4QWL - chains O and P of the 28 polymer chains in the assembly; structure by X-ray diffraction, 2.60 A resolution.

# Chain O
Molecule: Proteasome subunit alpha type-2
Source organism: Saccharomyces cerevisiae
Notes: engineered mutation(s): A50V
Reference sequence: P23639 (PSA2_YEAST); residue numbers follow UniProt; this construct covers 1-250
Chain sequence (250 residues; each row starts with the number of its first residue):
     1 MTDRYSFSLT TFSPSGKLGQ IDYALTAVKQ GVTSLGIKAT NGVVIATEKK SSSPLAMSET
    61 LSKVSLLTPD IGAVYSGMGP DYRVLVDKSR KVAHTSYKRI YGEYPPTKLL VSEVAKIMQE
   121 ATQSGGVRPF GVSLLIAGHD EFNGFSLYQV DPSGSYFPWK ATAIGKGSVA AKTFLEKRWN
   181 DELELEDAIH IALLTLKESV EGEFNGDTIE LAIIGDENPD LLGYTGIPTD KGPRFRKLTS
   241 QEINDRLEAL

# Chain P
Molecule: Proteasome subunit alpha type-3
Source organism: Saccharomyces cerevisiae
Reference sequence: P23638 (PSA3_YEAST); residues 0-257 here correspond to UniProt positions 1-258 (UniProt number = residue number + 1)
Chain sequence (258 residues; each row starts with the number of its first residue; numbering starts at 0):
     0 MGSRRYDSRT TIFSPEGRLY QVEYALESIS HAGTAIGIMA SDGIVLAAER KVTSTLLEQD
    60 TSTEKLYKLN DKIAVAVAGL TADAEILINT ARIHAQNYLK TYNEDIPVEI LVRRLSDIKQ
   120 GYTQHGGLRP FGVSFIYAGY DDRYGYQLYT SNPSGNYTGW KAISVGANTS AAQTLLQMDY
   180 KDDMKVDDAI ELALKTLSKT TDSSALTYDR LEFATIRKGA NDGEVYQKIF KPQEIKDILV
   240 KTGITKKDED EEADEDMK
Disordered / not traced: 0, 245-257

# Chain O / chain P interface
Pairs across the interface (58):
  Arg-4(O) / Ser-2(P)  hydrogen bond (backbone-side chain)
  Tyr-5(O) / Ser-2(P)
  Tyr-5(O) / Tyr-5(P)
  Ser-6(O) / Gly-125(P)
  Ser-6(O) / Leu-127(P)
  Phe-7(O) / Ser-2(P)
  Phe-7(O) / Tyr-5(P)
  Phe-7(O) / Asp-6(P)
  Phe-7(O) / Gly-126(P)
  Ser-8(O) / Gly-126(P)  hydrogen bond (backbone-backbone)
  Ser-8(O) / Leu-127(P)
  Ser-8(O) / Arg-128(P)  hydrogen bond (side chain-backbone)
  Thr-10(O) / Arg-128(P)
  Thr-11(O) / Ser-7(P)
  Thr-11(O) / Thr-9(P)
  Thr-11(O) / Gln-20(P)
  Phe-12(O) / Gln-20(P)
  Phe-12(O) / Tyr-23(P)
  Phe-12(O) / Ala-24(P)  hydrophobic
  Phe-12(O) / Ser-27(P)
  Phe-12(O) / Arg-128(P)
  Phe-12(O) / Pro-129(P)
  Phe-12(O) / Gly-131(P)
  Ser-13(O) / Tyr-23(P)
  Pro-14(O) / Tyr-23(P)  hydrophobic
  Pro-14(O) / Glu-26(P)
  Ser-15(O) / Glu-26(P)
  Ser-15(O) / His-30(P)
  Gly-16(O) / Tyr-23(P)
  Gly-16(O) / Ser-27(P)  hydrogen bond (backbone-side chain)
  Lys-38(O) / Glu-57(P)  salt bridge
  Ser-112(O) / Glu-84(P)
  Lys-116(O) / Ile-85(P)
  Gln-119(O) / Ala-81(P)
  Gln-119(O) / Asp-82(P)  hydrogen bond
  Gln-119(O) / Ile-85(P)
  Gln-119(O) / Arg-128(P)
  Thr-122(O) / Arg-128(P)  hydrogen bond (backbone-side chain)
  Gln-123(O) / Tyr-121(P)
  Gln-123(O) / Leu-127(P)
  Gln-123(O) / Arg-128(P)  hydrogen bond (side chain-backbone)
  Gln-123(O) / Phe-130(P)
  Ser-153(O) / Ala-81(P)
  Gly-154(O) / Ala-81(P)
  Tyr-156(O) / Glu-84(P)  hydrogen bond
  Phe-157(O) / Leu-56(P)  hydrophobic
  Pro-158(O) / Leu-56(P)
  Pro-158(O) / Glu-57(P)  hydrogen bond (backbone-backbone)
  Pro-158(O) / Thr-60(P)
  Pro-158(O) / Ser-61(P)
  Trp-159(O) / Ser-53(P)
  Trp-159(O) / Leu-55(P)
  Trp-159(O) / Leu-56(P)
  Lys-160(O) / Thr-54(P)
  Lys-160(O) / Leu-55(P)  hydrogen bond (backbone-backbone)
  Lys-160(O) / Glu-57(P)
  Ala-161(O) / Leu-55(P)
  Glu-176(O) / Thr-54(P)
Other interface residues (no listed pair), chain O (34 interface residues in all): Leu-18, Ser-124, Gly-125, Tyr-148, Ser-155, Leu-175, Trp-179
Other interface residues (no listed pair), chain P (32 interface residues in all): Leu-79, Thr-80

# Overview
34 residues of chain O and 32 residues of chain P are in contact; the contacts include 10 hydrogen bonds and 1
salt bridge. Polar pairs include Lys-38(O)/Glu-57(P), Arg-4(O)/Ser-2(P) and Ser-8(O)/Arg-128(P).
Chain O is Proteasome subunit alpha type-2 and chain P is Proteasome subunit alpha type-3, both from
Saccharomyces cerevisiae; the structure, yCP beta5-A50V mutant in complex with carfilzomib, was determined by
X-ray diffraction, deposited together with 4QUX, 4QUY, 4QV0, 4QV1, 4QV3, 4QV4 and 42 further entries.
